PDB entry 5TGD | X-ray diffraction, 1.70 A resolution | chains A and C of the 4 polymer chains in the assembly

[Chain A (and C)]
Protein: FolM Alternative dihydrofolate reductase
From: Brucella suis 92/29
Notes: chain C of this document is another copy of the same molecule, construct and numbering; everything in this record applies to it too
Reference sequence: A0A0F6ITS6 (A0A0F6ITS6_BRUSS); residues 10-267 here correspond to UniProt positions 15-272 (UniProt number = residue number + 5)
Sequence (267 residues; row label = number of the first residue in the row):
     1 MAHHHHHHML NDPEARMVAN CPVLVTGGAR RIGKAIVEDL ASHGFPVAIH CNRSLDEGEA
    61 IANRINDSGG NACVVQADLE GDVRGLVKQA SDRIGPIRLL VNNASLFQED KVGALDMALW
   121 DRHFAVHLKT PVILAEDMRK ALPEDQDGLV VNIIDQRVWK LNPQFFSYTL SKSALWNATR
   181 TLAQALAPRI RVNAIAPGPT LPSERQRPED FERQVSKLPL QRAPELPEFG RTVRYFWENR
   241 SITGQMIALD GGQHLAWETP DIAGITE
Not modelled in the structure: 1-13, 263-267 (chain C: 1-14, 264-267)
Sequence notes: initiating methionine (1); expression tag (2-9)
Residues lining bound ligands: NADP (NAP; NADP nicotinamide-adenine-dinucleotide phosphate): G27, R30, R31, I32, G33, H50, C51, N52, R53, S54, A77, D78, L79, E80, N103, A104, S105, V126, I153, I154, D155, Y168, K172, P197, G198, P199, T200, L201

[How chain A and chain C interact]
Residue-residue contacts - 68 pairs, chain A then chain C:
  W159(A) - Q245(C)
  R180(A) - L255(C)
  Q184(A) - L255(C)  hydrogen bond (side chain-backbone)
  Q184(A) - W257(C)
  A187(A) - P219(C)
  P188(A) - P219(C)
  P188(A) - L220(C)
  P188(A) - Q221(C)
  R191(A) - L220(C)
  P219(A) - A187(C)
  P219(A) - P188(C)
  L220(A) - P188(C)
  L220(A) - R191(C)
  L220(A) - R240(C)
  L220(A) - S241(C)
  L220(A) - T243(C)
  Q221(A) - P188(C)
  R222(A) - R240(C)
  P224(A) - S241(C)
  E228(A) - N239(C)
  E228(A) - R240(C)  hydrogen bond (side chain-backbone)
  E228(A) - S241(C)  hydrogen bond
  R231(A) - E238(C)  salt bridge
  R231(A) - N239(C)  hydrogen bond
  T232(A) - Y235(C)  hydrogen bond
  Y235(A) - T232(C)  hydrogen bond
  Y235(A) - Y235(C)  hydrophobic
  Y235(A) - I247(C)
  E238(A) - R231(C)  hydrogen bond (backbone-side chain)
  N239(A) - E228(C)
  N239(A) - R231(C)  hydrogen bond
  R240(A) - L220(C)
  R240(A) - R222(C)
  R240(A) - E228(C)  hydrogen bond (backbone-side chain)
  S241(A) - L220(C)
  S241(A) - P224(C)
  S241(A) - E228(C)  hydrogen bond
  S241(A) - A248(C)
  S241(A) - L249(C)
  S241(A) - D250(C)
  S241(A) - G251(C)  hydrogen bond (backbone-backbone)
  S241(A) - G252(C)
  I242(A) - I247(C)  hydrophobic
  I242(A) - L249(C)  hydrophobic
  T243(A) - L220(C)
  T243(A) - L255(C)
  G244(A) - L255(C)
  Q245(A) - W159(C)
  Q245(A) - I247(C)
  Q245(A) - A248(C)  hydrogen bond (side chain-backbone)
  Q245(A) - H254(C)
  I247(A) - Y235(C)
  I247(A) - I242(C)  hydrophobic
  I247(A) - Q245(C)
  I247(A) - I247(C)  hydrophobic
  A248(A) - S241(C)
  A248(A) - Q245(C)  hydrogen bond (backbone-side chain)
  L249(A) - S241(C)
  L249(A) - I242(C)  hydrophobic
  D250(A) - S241(C)
  G251(A) - S241(C)  hydrogen bond (backbone-backbone)
  G252(A) - S241(C)
  H254(A) - Q245(C)
  L255(A) - R180(C)
  L255(A) - Q184(C)  hydrogen bond (backbone-side chain)
  L255(A) - T243(C)
  L255(A) - G244(C)
  W257(A) - Q184(C)
Interface residues without a listed pair, chain A (35 interface residues in all): A183, F236, M246
Interface residues without a listed pair, chain C (35 interface residues in all): A183, F236, M246

[Summary]
The chain A/chain C interface involves 35 residues from each chain, with 15 hydrogen bonds and 1 salt bridge.
Among the polar pairs are R231(A)-E238(C), Q184(A)-L255(C) and E228(A)-R240(C). Ligands of chain A: NADP.
Both chains are FolM Alternative dihydrofolate reductase (Brucella suis 92/29). Entry 5TGD (Crystal structure
of FolM Alternative dihydrofolate reductase 1 from Brucella suis in complex with NADP) was determined by X-ray
diffraction together with 5BT9 from the same study.
